PDB entry 9KVL | X-ray diffraction, 1.70 A resolution | chain A

== Chain A ==
Name: Copper-containing nitrite reductase
Organism: Geobacillus thermodenitrificans NG80-2
Notes: EC 1.7.2.1
UniProtKB: A4IL26 (A4IL26_GEOTN); residues 16-315 here correspond to UniProt positions 45-344 (UniProt number = residue number + 29)
Sequence (300 residues; numbered 16 to 315; the number before each row is that of its first residue):
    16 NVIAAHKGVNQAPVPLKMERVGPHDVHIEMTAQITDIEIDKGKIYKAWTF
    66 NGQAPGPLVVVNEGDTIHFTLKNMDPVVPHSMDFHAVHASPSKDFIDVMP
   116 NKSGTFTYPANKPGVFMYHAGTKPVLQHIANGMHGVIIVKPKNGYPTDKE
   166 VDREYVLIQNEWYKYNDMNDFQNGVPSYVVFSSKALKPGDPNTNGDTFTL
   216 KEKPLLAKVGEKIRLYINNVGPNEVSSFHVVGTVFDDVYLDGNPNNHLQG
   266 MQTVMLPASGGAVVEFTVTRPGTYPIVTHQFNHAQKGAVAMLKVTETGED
Construct notes: engineered mutation Ala135 (Cys164 in A4IL26)
Ion coordination: Cu ion site 1: His42, Glu53, His83; Cu ion site 2: His95, His143, Met148; Cu ion site 3: His100, His134, His294 (together with nitrite ion)
Ligand contacts:
  - nitrite ion: Asp98, His100, His134, Val140, His244, Val246, Val292, His294, Phe296
  - nitrite ion (NO2): Asp98, His100, His134, Val140, His244, Val246, Val292, His294, Phe296
What the authors report for this chain:
  - catalytic residues: Asp98

== In short ==
Bound to chain A: nitrite ion. His42, Glu53 and His83 coordinate Cu ion site 1. His95, His143 and Met148
coordinate Cu ion site 2. The paper reports the catalytic residue Asp98.
Chain A is Copper-containing nitrite reductase (Geobacillus thermodenitrificans NG80-2); the structure,
Neutron and X-ray joint refined structure of a copper-containing nitrite reductase (C135A mutant) in complex
with ..., was determined by X-ray diffraction together with 9KVM, 9KWS, 9KWT, 9KWU and 9KWV from the same
study.
